PDB entry 1GM8 | X-ray diffraction, 2.00 A resolution | chains A and B

[Chain A]
Name: Penicillin G acylase alpha subunit
Source organism: Escherichia coli
Notes: EC 3.5.1.11
UniProtKB: P06875 (PAC_ECOLI); residues 1-209 here correspond to UniProt positions 27-235 (UniProt number = residue number + 26)
Amino-acid sequence (209 residues; numbered 1 to 209; the number before each row is that of its first residue):
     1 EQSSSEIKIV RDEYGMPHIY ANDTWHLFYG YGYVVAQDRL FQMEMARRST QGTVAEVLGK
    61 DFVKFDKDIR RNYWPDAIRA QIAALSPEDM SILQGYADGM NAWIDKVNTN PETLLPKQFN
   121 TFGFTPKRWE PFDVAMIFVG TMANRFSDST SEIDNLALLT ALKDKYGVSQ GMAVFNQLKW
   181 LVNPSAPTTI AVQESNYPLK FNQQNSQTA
Disordered / not traced: 1-2
Curated features (UniProtKB/Swiss-Prot):
  - binding site (Ca(2+)): Glu-152
Ion coordination: Ca2+: Glu-152 (shared with Asp-73(B), Val-75(B), Asp-76(B), Pro-205(B) of chain B)
Small-molecule neighbours: oxidised penicillin g (SOX; N-[(2S,4S,6R)-2-(dihydroxymethyl)-4-hydroxy-3,3-dimethyl-7-oxo-4lambda~4~-thia-1-azabicyclo[3.2.0]hept-6-yl]-2-phenylac etamide): Met-142, Phe-146, Ser-149
Reported in the primary citation:
  - conformationally variable residues (helix shift): Met-142 to Phe-146

[Chain B]
Name: Penicillin G acylase beta subunit
Source organism: Escherichia coli
Notes: EC 3.5.1.11
UniProtKB: P06875 (PAC_ECOLI); residues 1-557 here correspond to UniProt positions 290-846 (UniProt number = residue number + 289)
Amino-acid sequence (557 residues; each row starts with the number of its first residue):
     1 SNMWVIGKSK AQDAKAIMVN GPQFGWYAPA YTYGIGLHGA GYDVTGNTPF AYPGLVFGHN
    61 GVISWGSTAG FGDDVDIFAE RLSAEKPGYY LHNGKWVKML SREETITVKN GQAETFTVWR
   121 TVHGNILQTD QTTQTAYAKS RAWDGKEVAS LLAWTHQMKA KNWQEWTQQA AKQALTINWY
   181 YADVNGNIGY VHTGAYPDRQ SGHDPRLPVP GTGKWDWKGL LPFEMNPKVY NPQSGYIANW
   241 ANSPQKDYPA SDLFAFLWGG ADRVTEIDRL LEQKPRLTAD QAWDVIRQTS RQDLNLRLFL
   301 PTLQAATSGL TQSDPRRQLV ETLTRWDGIN LLNDDGKTWQ QPGSAILNVW LTSMLKRTVV
   361 AAVPMPFDKW YSASGYETTQ DGPTGSLNIS VGAKILYEAV QGDKSPIPQA VDLFAGKPQQ
   421 EVVLAALEDT WETLSKRYGN NVSNWKTPAM ALTFRANNFF GVPQAAAEET RHQAEYQNRG
   481 TENDMIVFSP TTSDRPVLAW DVVAPGQSGF IAPDGTVDKH YEDQLKMYEN FGRKSLWLTK
   541 QDVEAHKESQ EVLHVQR
Construct notes: engineered mutation Ala-241 (Asn530 in P06875)
Curated features (UniProtKB/Swiss-Prot):
  - active site: Ser-1 (Nucleophile)
  - binding site (Ca(2+)): Asp-73, Val-75, Asp-76, Pro-205, Asp-252
Ion coordination: Ca2+: Asp-73, Val-75, Asp-76, Pro-205, Asp-252 (shared with Glu-152(A) of chain A)
Small-molecule neighbours: oxidised penicillin g (SOX; N-[(2S,4S,6R)-2-(dihydroxymethyl)-4-hydroxy-3,3-dimethyl-7-oxo-4lambda~4~-thia-1-azabicyclo[3.2.0]hept-6-yl]-2-phenylac etamide): Ser-1, Pro-22, Gln-23, Phe-24, Ser-67, Thr-68, Ala-69, Phe-71, Ile-177, Leu-253

[How chain A and chain B interact]
Pairs across the interface - 354 pairs, chain A then chain B:
  Ser-5(A) / Leu-553(B)
  Ser-5(A) / His-554(B)
  Ser-5(A) / Val-555(B)  hydrogen bond (backbone-backbone)
  Glu-6(A) / Val-552(B)
  Glu-6(A) / Leu-553(B)
  Glu-6(A) / His-554(B)  salt bridge
  Ile-7(A) / Glu-551(B)
  Ile-7(A) / Val-552(B)
  Ile-7(A) / Leu-553(B)  hydrogen bond (backbone-backbone)
  Ile-7(A) / Val-555(B)  hydrophobic
  Lys-8(A) / Gln-550(B)
  Lys-8(A) / Glu-551(B)
  Ile-9(A) / Gln-550(B)
  Ile-9(A) / Glu-551(B)  hydrogen bond (backbone-backbone)
  Val-10(A) / Val-543(B)  hydrophobic
  Val-10(A) / Ser-549(B)
  Arg-11(A) / Lys-547(B)
  Arg-11(A) / Glu-548(B)  hydrogen bond (backbone-backbone)
  Arg-11(A) / Ser-549(B)  hydrogen bond (backbone-backbone)
  Asp-12(A) / Trp-537(B)
  Asp-12(A) / His-546(B)
  Asp-12(A) / Glu-548(B)
  Glu-13(A) / His-520(B)  hydrogen bond (backbone-side chain)
  Glu-13(A) / His-546(B)  salt bridge
  Glu-13(A) / Glu-548(B)
  Tyr-14(A) / Gln-507(B)
  Tyr-14(A) / His-520(B)
  Tyr-14(A) / Asp-523(B)
  Tyr-14(A) / Gln-524(B)
  Tyr-14(A) / Met-527(B)
  Tyr-14(A) / Lys-534(B)
  Gly-15(A) / Gln-507(B)
  Gly-15(A) / His-520(B)
  Met-16(A) / Gly-34(B)
  Met-16(A) / Ile-35(B)
  Met-16(A) / Gly-36(B)
  Met-16(A) / Thr-45(B)
  Met-16(A) / Gly-46(B)
  Met-16(A) / Lys-534(B)
  Met-16(A) / Leu-536(B)  hydrophobic
  Pro-17(A) / Tyr-33(B)
  Pro-17(A) / Gly-34(B)
  Pro-17(A) / Ile-35(B)
  Pro-17(A) / Gly-36(B)  hydrogen bond (backbone-backbone)
  Pro-17(A) / Gln-507(B)
  His-18(A) / Gly-36(B)
  His-18(A) / His-38(B)  hydrogen bond
  His-18(A) / Thr-45(B)
  His-18(A) / Trp-537(B)
  His-18(A) / Val-543(B)
  Ile-19(A) / Ile-35(B)  hydrophobic
  Ile-19(A) / Gly-36(B)  hydrogen bond (backbone-backbone)
  Ile-19(A) / Leu-37(B)
  Ile-19(A) / His-38(B)  hydrogen bond (backbone-backbone)
  Tyr-20(A) / His-38(B)
  Tyr-20(A) / Lys-540(B)
  Tyr-20(A) / Val-543(B)
  Ala-21(A) / His-38(B)  hydrogen bond (backbone-backbone)
  Ala-21(A) / Gly-39(B)
  Asp-23(A) / Ala-40(B)
  Thr-24(A) / Ala-40(B)
  Trp-25(A) / Val-555(B)  hydrophobic
  Trp-25(A) / Arg-557(B)
  His-26(A) / Val-555(B)  hydrogen bond (side chain-backbone)
  Leu-27(A) / Leu-37(B)  hydrophobic
  Leu-27(A) / His-38(B)
  Leu-27(A) / Gly-39(B)
  Leu-27(A) / Tyr-42(B)  hydrophobic
  Phe-28(A) / Tyr-42(B)  hydrophobic
  Phe-28(A) / Pro-53(B)
  Phe-28(A) / Thr-155(B)
  Tyr-29(A) / Val-555(B)
  Tyr-31(A) / Tyr-33(B)  hydrophobic
  Tyr-31(A) / Ile-35(B)
  Tyr-31(A) / Leu-37(B)  hydrophobic
  Tyr-31(A) / Thr-48(B)
  Tyr-31(A) / Ala-51(B)  hydrogen bond (side chain-backbone)
  Tyr-31(A) / Tyr-52(B)  hydrogen bond (side chain-backbone)
  Tyr-31(A) / Pro-53(B)
  Tyr-33(A) / Glu-551(B)  hydrogen bond
  Val-34(A) / Tyr-33(B)  hydrogen bond (backbone-side chain)
  Val-35(A) / Tyr-33(B)  hydrogen bond (backbone-side chain)
  Val-35(A) / Ala-51(B)  hydrophobic
  Gln-37(A) / Phe-510(B)
  Gln-37(A) / Glu-551(B)  hydrogen bond
  Asp-38(A) / Tyr-33(B)  hydrogen bond
  Asp-38(A) / Gln-507(B)
  Asp-38(A) / Ser-508(B)
  Asp-38(A) / Gly-509(B)  hydrogen bond (backbone-backbone)
  Asp-38(A) / Phe-510(B)
  Arg-39(A) / Ala-30(B)  hydrogen bond (side chain-backbone)
  Arg-39(A) / Thr-32(B)  hydrogen bond (side chain-backbone)
  Arg-39(A) / Tyr-33(B)
  Arg-39(A) / Gly-506(B)  hydrogen bond (side chain-backbone)
  Arg-39(A) / Gln-507(B)  hydrogen bond (side chain-backbone)
  Arg-39(A) / Gly-509(B)
  Phe-41(A) / Gln-464(B)
  Phe-41(A) / Ala-465(B)
  Gln-42(A) / Pro-29(B)  hydrogen bond (side chain-backbone)
  Gln-42(A) / Ala-30(B)  hydrogen bond (side chain-backbone)
  Gln-42(A) / Gln-464(B)  hydrogen bond
  Met-43(A) / Phe-50(B)
  Met-45(A) / Val-462(B)  hydrophobic
  Met-45(A) / Pro-463(B)
  Ala-46(A) / Phe-50(B)  hydrophobic
  Ser-49(A) / Asn-458(B)  hydrogen bond
  Ser-49(A) / Phe-460(B)
  Ser-49(A) / Val-462(B)
  Thr-50(A) / Phe-460(B)
  Val-54(A) / Val-462(B)  hydrophobic
  Ala-55(A) / Ile-106(B)  hydrophobic
  Ala-55(A) / Thr-107(B)
  Ala-55(A) / Val-108(B)
  Ala-55(A) / Lys-109(B)  hydrogen bond (backbone-backbone)
  Glu-56(A) / Thr-107(B)  hydrogen bond (backbone-backbone)
  Glu-56(A) / Lys-109(B)
  Val-57(A) / Lys-109(B)
  Leu-58(A) / Pro-463(B)
  Gly-59(A) / Val-108(B)
  Gly-59(A) / Lys-109(B)
  Lys-60(A) / Val-108(B)
  Phe-62(A) / Gly-461(B)
  Phe-62(A) / Pro-463(B)
  Val-63(A) / Val-108(B)  hydrophobic
  Val-63(A) / Glu-114(B)
  Phe-65(A) / Phe-460(B)  hydrophobic
  Phe-65(A) / Val-462(B)  hydrophobic
  Asp-66(A) / Ile-106(B)
  Lys-67(A) / Ile-106(B)
  Lys-67(A) / Phe-116(B)
  Ile-69(A) / Phe-460(B)  hydrophobic
  Arg-70(A) / Arg-102(B)  hydrogen bond (backbone-side chain)
  Arg-70(A) / Glu-104(B)  salt bridge
  Arg-70(A) / Thr-105(B)  hydrogen bond (side chain-backbone)
  Arg-70(A) / Ile-106(B)
  Arg-70(A) / Phe-116(B)
  Arg-70(A) / Val-118(B)
  Arg-71(A) / Phe-116(B)
  Arg-71(A) / Val-118(B)
  Arg-71(A) / Asn-125(B)
  Asn-72(A) / Asn-125(B)
  Asn-72(A) / Lys-139(B)
  Asn-72(A) / Arg-141(B)  hydrogen bond (backbone-side chain)
  Tyr-73(A) / Arg-102(B)  hydrogen bond (backbone-side chain)
  Tyr-73(A) / Asn-125(B)  hydrogen bond (backbone-side chain)
  Trp-74(A) / Leu-100(B)  hydrophobic
  Trp-74(A) / Ser-101(B)
  Trp-74(A) / Arg-102(B)
  Trp-74(A) / Val-118(B)
  Trp-74(A) / Arg-120(B)
  Trp-74(A) / Asn-125(B)
  Pro-75(A) / Arg-102(B)
  Ile-78(A) / Glu-147(B)
  Gln-81(A) / Gly-145(B)
  Gln-81(A) / Lys-146(B)
  Gln-81(A) / Glu-147(B)  hydrogen bond
  Gln-81(A) / Val-148(B)  hydrogen bond (side chain-backbone)
  Leu-85(A) / Val-148(B)  hydrophobic
  Leu-85(A) / Leu-152(B)  hydrophobic
  Asp-89(A) / Leu-152(B)
  Asp-89(A) / His-156(B)  salt bridge
  Ser-91(A) / Arg-557(B)  hydrogen bond
  Ile-92(A) / Pro-53(B)  hydrophobic
  Ile-92(A) / Leu-152(B)  hydrophobic
  Tyr-96(A) / Ala-51(B)  hydrogen bond (side chain-backbone)
  Pro-111(A) / Pro-513(B)
  Glu-112(A) / Pro-513(B)
  Thr-113(A) / Pro-513(B)
  Leu-114(A) / Phe-510(B)
  Leu-115(A) / Pro-513(B)
  Pro-116(A) / Ile-511(B)
  Lys-117(A) / Ile-511(B)  hydrogen bond (backbone-backbone)
  Lys-117(A) / Ala-512(B)
  Lys-117(A) / Gly-515(B)
  Gln-118(A) / Glu-469(B)  hydrogen bond
  Gln-118(A) / Ile-511(B)
  Phe-122(A) / Pro-463(B)  hydrophobic
  Phe-122(A) / Ala-465(B)
  Ala-135(A) / Leu-151(B)  hydrophobic
  Ile-137(A) / Phe-50(B)  hydrophobic
  Phe-138(A) / Tyr-52(B)  hydrophobic
  Phe-138(A) / Glu-147(B)
  Phe-138(A) / Leu-151(B)
  Phe-138(A) / Trp-154(B)  hydrophobic
  Phe-138(A) / Leu-175(B)  hydrophobic
  Val-139(A) / Glu-147(B)
  Gly-140(A) / Phe-460(B)
  Thr-141(A) / Phe-50(B)
  Thr-141(A) / Tyr-52(B)  hydrogen bond
  Thr-141(A) / Phe-459(B)
  Thr-141(A) / Phe-460(B)
  Met-142(A) / Tyr-52(B)
  Met-142(A) / Trp-154(B)  hydrophobic
  Met-142(A) / Leu-175(B)
  Ala-143(A) / Trp-143(B)
  Ala-143(A) / Leu-175(B)
  Asn-144(A) / Arg-141(B)  hydrogen bond
  Asn-144(A) / Trp-143(B)
  Arg-145(A) / Phe-459(B)
  Arg-145(A) / Phe-460(B)
  Phe-146(A) / Tyr-31(B)
  Phe-146(A) / Phe-459(B)  hydrophobic
  Ser-147(A) / Asp-74(B)  hydrogen bond
  Ser-147(A) / Trp-143(B)  hydrogen bond (backbone-side chain)
  Ser-147(A) / Leu-175(B)
  Ser-147(A) / Thr-176(B)  hydrogen bond (side chain-backbone)
  Asp-148(A) / Lys-139(B)  salt bridge
  Asp-148(A) / Arg-141(B)  salt bridge
  Ser-149(A) / Leu-253(B)
  Thr-150(A) / Val-75(B)
  Thr-150(A) / Ile-77(B)
  Thr-150(A) / Lys-139(B)
  Thr-150(A) / Asp-252(B)  hydrogen bond
  Thr-150(A) / Leu-253(B)
  Ser-151(A) / Asp-252(B)  hydrogen bond (backbone-side chain)
  Ser-151(A) / Leu-253(B)
  Ser-151(A) / Phe-254(B)  hydrogen bond (side chain-backbone)
  Glu-152(A) / Val-75(B)
  Glu-152(A) / Asp-76(B)
  Glu-152(A) / Ile-77(B)  hydrogen bond (side chain-backbone)
  Glu-152(A) / Pro-205(B)
  Glu-152(A) / Arg-206(B)
  Glu-152(A) / Leu-207(B)
  Glu-152(A) / Pro-208(B)
  Glu-152(A) / Asp-252(B)
  Ile-153(A) / Leu-127(B)  hydrophobic
  Ile-153(A) / Gln-128(B)
  Ile-153(A) / Tyr-137(B)  hydrophobic
  Asp-154(A) / Phe-254(B)
  Asp-154(A) / Trp-370(B)
  Asn-155(A) / Arg-206(B)  hydrogen bond (side chain-backbone)
  Asn-155(A) / Leu-207(B)
  Asn-155(A) / Asp-252(B)  hydrogen bond (side chain-backbone)
  Asn-155(A) / Phe-254(B)
  Leu-156(A) / Leu-207(B)
  Leu-156(A) / Pro-208(B)
  Ala-157(A) / Phe-367(B)
  Leu-158(A) / Val-363(B)  hydrophobic
  Leu-158(A) / Phe-367(B)  hydrophobic
  Leu-158(A) / Trp-370(B)  hydrophobic
  Leu-158(A) / Tyr-371(B)
  Leu-159(A) / Leu-207(B)  hydrophobic
  Ala-161(A) / Pro-364(B)
  Ala-161(A) / Phe-367(B)  hydrophobic
  Leu-162(A) / Pro-364(B)
  Lys-165(A) / Ala-362(B)
  Tyr-166(A) / Ala-362(B)  hydrogen bond (side chain-backbone)
  Gln-170(A) / Ala-410(B)  hydrogen bond (side chain-backbone)
  Met-172(A) / Arg-206(B)
  Ala-173(A) / Ala-410(B)  hydrophobic
  Val-174(A) / Ala-410(B)
  Val-174(A) / Val-411(B)  hydrophobic
  Phe-175(A) / Arg-206(B)
  Asn-176(A) / Arg-206(B)  hydrogen bond
  Gln-177(A) / Ile-407(B)
  Gln-177(A) / Pro-408(B)
  Gln-177(A) / Gln-409(B)  hydrogen bond
  Gln-177(A) / Ala-410(B)  hydrogen bond (side chain-backbone)
  Gln-177(A) / Val-411(B)  hydrogen bond (side chain-backbone)
  Gln-177(A) / Leu-413(B)
  Leu-178(A) / Leu-257(B)
  Leu-178(A) / Val-359(B)  hydrophobic
  Leu-178(A) / Val-363(B)  hydrophobic
  Leu-178(A) / Ile-395(B)
  Lys-179(A) / Arg-206(B)  hydrogen bond (backbone-side chain)
  Lys-179(A) / Ser-251(B)  hydrogen bond (side chain-backbone)
  Lys-179(A) / Asp-252(B)
  Lys-179(A) / Leu-253(B)  hydrogen bond (side chain-backbone)
  Lys-179(A) / Phe-256(B)  hydrogen bond (side chain-backbone)
  Lys-179(A) / Leu-257(B)
  Trp-180(A) / Arg-206(B)
  Trp-180(A) / Leu-257(B)  hydrophobic
  Trp-180(A) / Trp-258(B)  hydrogen bond (side chain-backbone)
  Trp-180(A) / Gly-259(B)
  Trp-180(A) / Glu-398(B)
  Trp-180(A) / Ile-407(B)  hydrophobic
  Leu-181(A) / Pro-205(B)  hydrophobic
  Leu-181(A) / Arg-206(B)
  Leu-181(A) / Pro-249(B)
  Val-182(A) / Asp-247(B)
  Val-182(A) / Pro-249(B)
  Asn-183(A) / Trp-258(B)
  Asn-183(A) / Gly-259(B)
  Asn-183(A) / Gly-260(B)
  Asn-183(A) / Glu-398(B)
  Asn-183(A) / Pro-406(B)
  Asn-183(A) / Ile-407(B)
  Pro-184(A) / Lys-246(B)
  Pro-184(A) / Pro-406(B)  hydrophobic
  Ser-185(A) / Gly-260(B)  hydrogen bond (side chain-backbone)
  Ser-185(A) / Glu-398(B)
  Ser-185(A) / Pro-406(B)
  Ala-186(A) / Trp-258(B)
  Ala-186(A) / Gly-259(B)
  Pro-187(A) / Asn-242(B)  hydrogen bond (backbone-side chain)
  Pro-187(A) / Ser-243(B)
  Pro-187(A) / Gly-259(B)
  Pro-187(A) / Asp-262(B)
  Pro-187(A) / Val-264(B)  hydrophobic
  Pro-187(A) / Thr-265(B)
  Thr-188(A) / Asn-242(B)
  Thr-188(A) / Ser-243(B)
  Thr-188(A) / Pro-244(B)
  Thr-188(A) / Gln-245(B)
  Thr-188(A) / Lys-246(B)
  Thr-189(A) / Tyr-190(B)
  Thr-189(A) / Ile-237(B)
  Thr-189(A) / Ala-238(B)  hydrogen bond (side chain-backbone)
  Thr-189(A) / Asn-239(B)  hydrogen bond
  Thr-189(A) / Asn-242(B)  hydrogen bond
  Thr-189(A) / Ser-243(B)  hydrogen bond (backbone-backbone)
  Thr-189(A) / Pro-244(B)  hydrogen bond (backbone-backbone)
  Ile-190(A) / Tyr-190(B)  hydrophobic
  Ile-190(A) / Pro-227(B)
  Ile-190(A) / Lys-228(B)
  Ile-190(A) / Val-229(B)  hydrophobic
  Ile-190(A) / Pro-244(B)  hydrogen bond (backbone-backbone)
  Gln-193(A) / Gln-233(B)
  Glu-194(A) / Val-229(B)
  Glu-194(A) / Pro-232(B)
  Glu-194(A) / Gln-233(B)  hydrogen bond (side chain-backbone)
  Ser-195(A) / Gln-245(B)  hydrogen bond
  Asn-196(A) / Gln-245(B)
  Asn-196(A) / Lys-246(B)
  Asn-196(A) / Asp-247(B)  hydrogen bond
  Tyr-197(A) / Leu-221(B)
  Tyr-197(A) / Met-225(B)
  Tyr-197(A) / Gln-245(B)  hydrogen bond (backbone-side chain)
  Tyr-197(A) / Lys-246(B)  hydrogen bond (backbone-backbone)
  Tyr-197(A) / Asp-247(B)
  Tyr-197(A) / Tyr-248(B)  hydrophobic
  Pro-198(A) / Met-225(B)  hydrophobic
  Leu-199(A) / Leu-221(B)  hydrophobic
  Leu-199(A) / Met-225(B)  hydrophobic
  Phe-201(A) / Arg-199(B)
  Phe-201(A) / Pro-205(B)  hydrophobic
  Phe-201(A) / Pro-249(B)  hydrophobic
  Asn-202(A) / Gly-202(B)
  Asn-202(A) / Asp-204(B)
  Asn-202(A) / Pro-205(B)
  Gln-203(A) / Asp-204(B)
  Gln-203(A) / Arg-206(B)  hydrogen bond (backbone-side chain)
  Gln-204(A) / Asp-204(B)  hydrogen bond (backbone-side chain)
  Asn-205(A) / Asp-204(B)  hydrogen bond (backbone-side chain)
  Asn-205(A) / Leu-207(B)
  Ser-206(A) / Gly-202(B)
  Gln-207(A) / Gly-202(B)  hydrogen bond (backbone-backbone)
  Gln-207(A) / His-203(B)
  Gln-207(A) / Asp-204(B)  hydrogen bond (side chain-backbone)
  Gln-207(A) / Leu-207(B)  hydrogen bond (side chain-backbone)
  Gln-207(A) / Pro-208(B)  hydrogen bond (side chain-backbone)
  Gln-207(A) / Val-209(B)
  Gln-207(A) / Pro-210(B)
  Gln-207(A) / Trp-215(B)  hydrogen bond (backbone-side chain)
Also at the interface, not in a pair above, chain A (144 interface residues in all): Gly-52, Ile-82, Leu-93, Gln-94, Asn-120, Val-134, Val-192, Lys-200, Thr-208
Also at the interface, not in a pair above, chain B (163 interface residues in all): Phe-24, Pro-49, Val-56, Trp-119, Ala-149, Ser-150, Ile-177, Ala-250, Lys-394, Ala-466, Val-503, Gln-556

[In short]
The interface between chain A and chain B involves 144 residues on one side and 163 on the other; the contacts
include 84 hydrogen bonds and 6 salt bridges. Among the polar pairs are Glu-6(A)/His-554(B),
Glu-13(A)/His-546(B) and Arg-70(A)/Glu-104(B). Oxidised penicillin g is bound between chain A and chain B. The
paper reports conformational variability at Met-142(A).
Here chain A is Penicillin G acylase alpha subunit and chain B is Penicillin G acylase beta subunit, both from
Escherichia coli. Entry 1GM8 (Crystal structures of penicillin acylase enzyme-substrate complexes: Structural
insights into the catalytic mechanism) was determined by X-ray diffraction (same publication as 1GK9, 1GKF and
1GM7).
